Entry 8IGS (electron microscopy, 3.40 A resolution); this record covers chains H and I of the 7 polymer chains in the assembly.

# Chain H
Protein: DNA-directed RNA polymerase subunit alpha
From: Escherichia coli (strain K12)
Notes: EC 2.7.7.6
Reference sequence: P0A7Z4 (RPOA_ECOLI); residues 1-329 here = UniProt positions 1-329
Amino-acid sequence (329 residues; row label = number of the first residue in the row):
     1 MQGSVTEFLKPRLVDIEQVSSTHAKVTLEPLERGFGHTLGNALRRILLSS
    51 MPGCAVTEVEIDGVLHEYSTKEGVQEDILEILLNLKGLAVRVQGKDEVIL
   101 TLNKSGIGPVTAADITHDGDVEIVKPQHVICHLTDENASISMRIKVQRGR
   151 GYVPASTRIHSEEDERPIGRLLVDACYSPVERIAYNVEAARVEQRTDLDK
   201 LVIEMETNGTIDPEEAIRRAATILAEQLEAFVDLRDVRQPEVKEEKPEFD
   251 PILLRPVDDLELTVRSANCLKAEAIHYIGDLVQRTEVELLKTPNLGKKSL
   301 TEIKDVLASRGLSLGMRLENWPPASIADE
Not modelled in the structure: 1-3, 159-170, 235-329
UniProt features mapped onto this chain:
  - region: Glu162 to Glu165 (Required for interaction with Crp at class II promoters)
  - modified residue: Arg265 (ADP-ribosylarginine), Lys297 (N6-acetyllysine), Lys298 (N6-acetyllysine)

# Chain I
Protein: DNA-directed RNA polymerase subunit beta
From: Escherichia coli (strain K12)
Notes: EC 2.7.7.6
Reference sequence: P0A8V2 (RPOB_ECOLI); residue numbers follow UniProt; this construct covers 1-1342
Amino-acid sequence (1342 residues; each row starts with the number of its first residue):
     1 MVYSYTEKKRIRKDFGKRPQVLDVPYLLSIQLDSFQKFIEQDPEGQYGLE
    51 AAFRSVFPIQSYSGNSELQYVSYRLGEPVFDVQECQIRGVTYSAPLRVKL
   101 RLVIYEREAPEGTVKDIKEQEVYMGEIPLMTDNGTFVINGTERVIVSQLH
   151 RSPGVFFDSDKGKTHSSGKVLYNARIIPYRGSWLDFEFDPKDNLFVRIDR
   201 RRKLPATIILRALNYTTEQILDLFFEKVIFEIRDNKLQMELVPERLRGET
   251 ASFDIEANGKVYVEKGRRITARHIRQLEKDDVKLIEVPVEYIAGKVVAKD
   301 YIDESTGELICAANMELSLDLLAKLSQSGHKRIETLFTNDLDHGPYISET
   351 LRVDPTNDRLSALVEIYRMMRPGEPPTREAAESLFENLFFSEDRYDLSAV
   401 GRMKFNRSLLREEIEGSGILSKDDIIDVMKKLIDIRNGKGEVDDIDHLGN
   451 RRIRSVGEMAENQFRVGLVRVERAVKERLSLGDLDTLMPQDMINAKPISA
   501 AVKEFFGSSQLSQFMDQNNPLSEITHKRRISALGPGGLTRERAGFEVRDV
   551 HPTHYGRVCPIETPEGPNIGLINSLSVYAQTNEYGFLETPYRKVTDGVVT
   601 DEIHYLSAIEEGNYVIAQANSNLDEEGHFVEDLVTCRSKGESSLFSRDQV
   651 DYMDVSTQQVVSVGASLIPFLEHDDANRALMGANMQRQAVPTLRADKPLV
   701 GTGMERAVAVDSGVTAVAKRGGVVQYVDASRIVIKVNEDEMYPGEAGIDI
   751 YNLTKYTRSNQNTCINQMPCVSLGEPVERGDVLADGPSTDLGELALGQNM
   801 RVAFMPWNGYNFEDSILVSERVVQEDRFTTIHIQELACVSRDTKLGPEEI
   851 TADIPNVGEAALSKLDESGIVYIGAEVTGGDILVGKVTPKGETQLTPEEK
   901 LLRAIFGEKASDVKDSSLRVPNGVSGTVIDVQVFTRDGVEKDKRALEIEE
   951 MQLKQAKKDLSEELQILEAGLFSRIRAVLVAGGVEAEKLDKLPRDRWLEL
  1001 GLTDEEKQNQLEQLAEQYDELKHEFEKKLEAKRRKITQGDDLAPGVLKIV
  1051 KVYLAVKRRIQPGDKMAGRHGNKGVISKINPIEDMPYDENGTPVDIVLNP
  1101 LGVPSRMNIGQILETHLGMAAKGIGDKINAMLKQQQEVAKLREFIQRAYD
  1151 LGADVRQKVDLSTFSDEEVMRLAENLRKGMPIATPVFDGAKEAEIKELLK
  1201 LGDLPTSGQIRLYDGRTGEQFERPVTVGYMYMLKLNHLVDDKMHARSTGS
  1251 YSLVTQQPLGGKAQFGGQRFGEMEVWALEAYGAAYTLQEMLTVKSDDVNG
  1301 RTKMYKNIVDGNHQMEPGMPESFNVLLKEIRSLGINIELEDE
Not modelled in the structure: 1, 225-345, 968-1020
UniProt features mapped onto this chain:
  - modified residue (N6-acetyllysine): Lys1022, Lys1200

# How chain H and chain I interact
Contacting residue pairs - 7 pairs, chain H then chain I:
  Arg33(H) - Glu820(I)  salt bridge
  Arg33(H) - Pro1081(I)
  His37(H) - Arg1216(I)  hydrogen bond
  Asn41(H) - Thr1217(I)  hydrogen bond (side chain-backbone)
  Arg44(H) - Glu1219(I)  salt bridge
  Arg45(H) - Glu1219(I)  salt bridge
  Tyr185(H) - Thr1217(I)
Other interface residues (no listed pair), chain H (7 interface residues in all): Gly34
Other interface residues (no listed pair), chain I (6 interface residues in all): Glu1083

# Summary
7 residues of chain H and 6 residues of chain I are in contact, with 2 hydrogen bonds and 3 salt bridges.
Among the polar pairs are Arg33(H)-Glu820(I), Arg44(H)-Glu1219(I) and Arg45(H)-Glu1219(I).
Here chain H is DNA-directed RNA polymerase subunit alpha and chain I is DNA-directed RNA polymerase subunit
beta, both from Escherichia coli (strain K12). Entry 8IGS (Cryo-EM structure of RNAP-promoter open complex at
lambda promoter PRE) was determined by electron microscopy, deposited together with 8IGR.
